PDB entry 5JIG | X-ray diffraction, 1.00 A resolution | chain A

== Chain A ==
Protein: Ubiquitin and WLM domain-containing metalloprotease SPCC1442.07c
Organism: Schizosaccharomyces pombe (strain 972 / ATCC 24843)
Notes: EC 3.4.24.-
UniProt: O94580 (YQ77_SCHPO); residues 1-127 here correspond to UniProt positions 106-232 (UniProt number = residue number + 105)
Sequence (127 residues; numbered 1 to 127; the number before each row is that of its first residue):
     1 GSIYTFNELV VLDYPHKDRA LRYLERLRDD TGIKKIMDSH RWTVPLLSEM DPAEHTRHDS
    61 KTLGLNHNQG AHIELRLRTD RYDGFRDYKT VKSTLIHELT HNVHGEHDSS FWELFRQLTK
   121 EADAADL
Not modelled in the structure: 53-61
Differences from the reference sequence: conflict Gly-1 (Ala106 in O94580)
Bound ions: Ni2+: His-97, His-101, His-107 (together with oxygen molecule)
Ligand contacts: oxygen molecule (OXY): Gly-64, Leu-65, His-97, Glu-98, His-101, His-107

== Overview ==
Chain A binds oxygen molecule. The Ni2+ site is built by His-97, His-101 and His-107.
Chain A is Ubiquitin and WLM domain-containing metalloprotease SPCC1442.07c (Schizosaccharomyces pombe (strain
972 / ATCC 24843)); the structure, Crytsal structure of Wss1 from S. pombe, was determined by X-ray
diffraction, deposited together with 5LN5.
